3HFE - chains A and B of the 3 polymer chains in the assembly; structure by X-ray diffraction, 1.70 A resolution.

== Chain A (and B) ==
Molecule: Potassium voltage-gated channel subfamily KQT member 1
Source organism: Homo sapiens
Notes: chain B of this document is another copy of the same molecule, construct and numbering; everything in this record applies to it too
UniProtKB: P51787 (KCNQ1_HUMAN); numbering as in UniProt (aligned over 583-611)
Chain sequence (31 residues; row label = number of the first residue in the row):
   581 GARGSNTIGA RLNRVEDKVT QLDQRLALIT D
Not modelled in the structure: 581-584 (chain B: 581-585)
Sequence notes: expression tag (581-582)
Swiss-Prot annotation at these positions:
  - natural variant: R583 (R583C: In LQT1; R583H: In LQT1; uncertain significance), N586 (N586D: In LQT1), T587 (T587M: In LQT1), G589 (G589D: In LQT1 and JLNS1), A590 (A590T: In LQT1), R591 (R591C: In LQT1; uncertain significance; R591H: In LQT1), R594 (R594P: In LQT1; uncertain significance; R594Q: In LQT1), E596 (E596K: In LQT1; uncertain significance; deletion: In LQT1; uncertain significance), T600 (T600M: In LQT1; uncertain significance), D611 (D611N: In LQT1; uncertain significance)
  - mutagenesis: G589 (G589M: No effect), A590 (A590W: Reduced cell surface expression and strongly reduced potassium current), N593 (N593G: Reduced cell surface expression and moderately reduced potassium current), L602 (L602A: Does not interact with AKAP9 and the targeting protein kinase A (PKA) catalytic subunit and protein phosphatase 1 (PP1); when associated with I-609), I609 (I609A: Does not interact with AKAP9 and the kinase A (PKA) catalytic subunit and protein phosphatase 1 (PP1); when associated with L-602)

== Chain A / chain B interface ==
Residue-residue contacts (22):
  I588(A) with I588(B), hydrophobic; G589(B); L592(B), hydrophobic
  R591(A) with L592(B); N593(B), hydrogen bond; E596(B), salt bridge
  V595(A) with V599(B), hydrophobic
  K598(A) with V599(B); D603(B), salt bridge
  V599(A) with V599(B), hydrophobic
  L602(A) with V599(B), hydrophobic; L602(B), hydrophobic; D603(B); L606(B), hydrophobic
  R605(A) with D603(B), salt bridge; L606(B); A607(B)
  L606(A) with L606(B), hydrophobic
  L608(A) with T610(B)
  I609(A) with L606(B), hydrophobic; I609(B), hydrophobic; T610(B)
Also at the interface, not in a pair above, chain A (11 interface residues in all): L592
Also at the interface, not in a pair above, chain B (13 interface residues in all): D611

== Overview ==
The interface between chain A and chain B involves 11 residues on one side and 13 on the other; the contacts
include 1 hydrogen bond and 3 salt bridges. Among the polar pairs are R591(A)-E596(B), K598(A)-D603(B) and
R605(A)-D603(B).
Chain A and chain B are both Potassium voltage-gated channel subfamily KQT member 1 (Homo sapiens); the
structure, A trimeric form of the Kv7.1 A domain Tail, was determined by X-ray diffraction, deposited together
with 3HFC.
